Entry 6R8Z (electron microscopy, 3.90 A resolution); this record covers chains E and I of the 12 polymer chains in the assembly.

Chain E:
Molecule: Histone H3.1
From: Homo sapiens
UniProtKB: P68431 (H31_HUMAN); numbering as in UniProt (aligned over 1-136)
Chain sequence (139 residues; row label = number of the first residue in the row; numbers below 1 keep their minus sign (Gly-2 is residue -2)):
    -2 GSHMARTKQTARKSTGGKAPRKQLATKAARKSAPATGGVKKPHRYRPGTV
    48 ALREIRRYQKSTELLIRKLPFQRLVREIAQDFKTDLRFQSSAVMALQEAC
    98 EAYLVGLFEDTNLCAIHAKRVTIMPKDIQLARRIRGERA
Disordered / not traced: -2 to 35
Differences from the reference sequence: expression tag (-2 to 0)
Curated features (UniProtKB/Swiss-Prot):
  - modified residue: Arg3 (Asymmetric dimethylarginine), Thr4 (Phosphothreonine), Lys5 (Allysine), Gln6 (5-glutamyl dopamine), Thr7 (Phosphothreonine), Arg9 (Citrulline), Lys10 (N6,N6,N6-trimethyllysine), Ser11 (ADP-ribosylserine), Thr12 (Phosphothreonine), Lys15 (N6-(2-hydroxyisobutyryl)lysine), Arg18 (Asymmetric dimethylarginine), Lys19 (N6-(2-hydroxyisobutyryl)lysine), Lys24 (N6-(2-hydroxyisobutyryl)lysine), Arg27 (Citrulline), Lys28 (N6,N6,N6-trimethyllysine), Ser29 (ADP-ribosylserine), Lys37 (N6,N6,N6-trimethyllysine), Lys38 (N6-methyllysine), Tyr42 (Phosphotyrosine), Lys57 (N6,N6,N6-trimethyllysine) and 8 more in UniProt
  - lipidation: Lys19 (N6-decanoyllysine)
  - natural variant: Lys28 (K28M: In GLM), Lys37 (K37I: Found in pediatric undifferentiated soft tissue sarcoma samples; uncertain significance; K37M: Found in pediatric undifferentiated soft tissue sarcoma samples; uncertain significance)

Chain I:
Molecule: Human alpha-satellite DNA
Sequence (145 nucleotides; row label = number of the first residue in the row):
     1 ATCAATATCCACCTGCAGATTCTACCAAAAGTGTATTTGGAAACTGCTCC
    51 ATCAAAAGGCATGTTCAGCTGGTTCAGCTGAACATGCCTTTTGATGGAGC
   101 AGTTTCCAAATACACTTTTGGTAGAATCTGCAGGTGGATATTGAT

How chain E and chain I interact:
Contacting residue pairs - 21 pairs, chain E then chain I:
  His40(E) - DT6(I)  sugar contact
  Arg41(E) - DA82(I)  hydrogen bond to the base
  Tyr42(E) - DT6(I)  sugar contact
  Tyr42(E) - DA7(I)  sugar contact
  Tyr42(E) - DC83(I)  phosphate contact
  Pro44(E) - DA82(I)  phosphate contact
  Gly45(E) - DA81(I)  phosphate contact
  Gly45(E) - DA82(I)  hydrogen bond to the phosphate
  Thr46(E) - DA82(I)  phosphate contact
  Val47(E) - DA82(I)  phosphate contact
  Val47(E) - DC83(I)  phosphate contact
  Ala48(E) - DA82(I)  hydrogen bond to the phosphate
  Arg50(E) - DA7(I)  hydrogen bond to the phosphate
  Arg50(E) - DT8(I)  salt bridge to the phosphate
  Arg64(E) - DT91(I)  phosphate contact
  Lys65(E) - DT91(I)  salt bridge to the phosphate
  Lys65(E) - DT92(I)  salt bridge to the phosphate
  Pro67(E) - DT90(I)  phosphate contact
  Arg70(E) - DT90(I)  salt bridge to the phosphate
  Arg84(E) - DG99(I)  sugar contact
  Arg84(E) - DC100(I)  sugar contact
Interface residues without a listed pair, chain E (17 interface residues in all): Arg43, Lys57, Leu66
Interface residues without a listed pair, chain I (13 interface residues in all): DA5, DC9

In short:
17 residues of chain E and 13 residues of chain I are in contact; the contacts include 4 hydrogen bonds and 4
salt bridges. Among the polar pairs are Arg41(E)-DA82(I), Gly45(E)-DA82(I) and Ala48(E)-DA82(I).
Here chain E is Histone H3.1 (Homo sapiens) and chain I is Human alpha-satellite DNA. Entry 6R8Z (Cryo-EM
structure of NCP_THF2(-1)-UV-DDB) was determined by electron microscopy together with 6R8Y, 6R90, 6R91, 6R92,
6R93 and 6R94 from the same study.
